8JHQ - chain A; structure by electron microscopy, 3.60 A resolution.

[Chain A]
Molecule: Sphingosine-1-phosphate transporter SPNS2, GlgA glycogen synthase
Source organism: Homo sapiens
UniProt: chimeric construct of Q8IVW8, Q9V2J8: residues 1-222 from Q8IVW8 (SPNS2_HUMAN) positions 1-222 (same numbers); residues 223-418 from Q9V2J8 positions 218-413 (UniProt number = residue number - 5); residues 419-745 from Q8IVW8 (SPNS2_HUMAN) positions 223-549 (UniProt number = residue number - 196)
Sequence (764 residues; each row starts with the number of its first residue; numbers below 1 keep their minus sign (Met-18 is residue -18)):
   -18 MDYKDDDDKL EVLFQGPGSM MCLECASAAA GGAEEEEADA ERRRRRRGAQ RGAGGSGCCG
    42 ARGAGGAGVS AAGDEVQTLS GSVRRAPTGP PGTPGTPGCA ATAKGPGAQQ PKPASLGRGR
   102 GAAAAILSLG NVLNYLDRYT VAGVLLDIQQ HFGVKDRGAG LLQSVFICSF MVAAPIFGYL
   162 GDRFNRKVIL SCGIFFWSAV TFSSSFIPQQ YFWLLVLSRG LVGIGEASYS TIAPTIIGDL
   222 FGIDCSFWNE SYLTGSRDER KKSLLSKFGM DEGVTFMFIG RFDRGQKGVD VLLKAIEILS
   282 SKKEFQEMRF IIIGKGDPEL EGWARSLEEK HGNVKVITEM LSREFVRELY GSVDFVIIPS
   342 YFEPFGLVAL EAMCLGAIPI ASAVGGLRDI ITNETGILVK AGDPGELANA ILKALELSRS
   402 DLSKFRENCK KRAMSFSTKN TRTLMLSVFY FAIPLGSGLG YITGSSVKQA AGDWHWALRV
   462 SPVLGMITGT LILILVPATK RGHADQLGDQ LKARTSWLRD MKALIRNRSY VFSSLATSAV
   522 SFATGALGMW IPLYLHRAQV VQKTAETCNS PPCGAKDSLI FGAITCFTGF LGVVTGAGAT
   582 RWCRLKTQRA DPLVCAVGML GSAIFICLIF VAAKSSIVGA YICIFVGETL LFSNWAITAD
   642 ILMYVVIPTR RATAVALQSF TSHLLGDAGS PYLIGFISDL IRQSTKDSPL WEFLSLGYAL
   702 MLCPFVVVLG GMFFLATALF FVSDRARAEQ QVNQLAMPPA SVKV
Not modelled in the structure: -18 to 94, 223-419, 738-745
Cystine bridges: Cys549-Cys554
Sequence notes: initiating methionine (-18); expression tag (-17 to 0)
Residues lining bound ligands: sphingosine 1-phosphate (S1P; (2S,3R,4E)-2-amino-3-hydroxyoctadec-4-en-1-yl dihydrogen phosphate): Tyr120, Ile434, Ser438, Thr518, Ser522, Thr525, Leu528, Gly529, Phe562, Thr566, Ile625, Glu629, Phe633, Trp636, Thr639, Gln659, Ser663
What the authors report for this chain:
  - binding site for sphingosine 1-phosphate: Ser522, Ile625, Gln659
  - contacts within the chain: Asp118-Arg119 (hydrogen bond), Arg119-Glu207 (salt bridge), Asp128-Lys449 (salt bridge), Asp137-Arg538 (salt bridge)
  - disease-associated variants - R200S: decreased localization

[In short]
Bound to chain A: sphingosine 1-phosphate. From the paper: a binding site for sphingosine 1-phosphate at
Ser522, Ile625 and Gln659; R200S reduces localization.
Chain A is Sphingosine-1-phosphate transporter SPNS2, GlgA glycogen synthase (Homo sapiens); the structure,
Cryo-EM structure of human S1P transporter SPNS2 bound with S1P, was determined by electron microscopy
together with 8JHR from the same study.
